3LD0 - chains A and D of the 12 polymer chains in the assembly; structure by X-ray diffraction, 2.20 A resolution.

Chain A (and D):
Protein: Inhibitor of TRAP, regulated by T-BOX (Trp) sequence RtpA
Source organism: Bacillus licheniformis
Notes: chain D of this document is another copy of the same molecule, construct and numbering; everything in this record applies to it too
Reference sequence: Q65NU7 (Q65NU7_BACLD); residues 1-53 here = UniProt positions 1-53
Sequence (53 residues; numbered 1 to 53; the number before each row is that of its first residue):
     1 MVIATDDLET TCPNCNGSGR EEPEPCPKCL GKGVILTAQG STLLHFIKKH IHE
Sequence notes: variant Leu30 (Ser in Q65NU7), Ile51 (Leu in Q65NU7), His52 (Asn in Q65NU7)
Metal / ion sites: Zn2+: Cys12, Cys15, Cys26, Cys29; Mg2+: Glu53 (shared with 1 residue of chain B; 1 residue of chain C)
What the authors report for this chain:
  - self-association interface (contacts with another copy of this molecule); pairs are residue here / residue on that copy: Thr5-Glu24 (hydrogen bond), Thr42-Glu24 (hydrogen bond), Leu44-Leu30 (hydrophobic contact)
  - Mg2+ coordination: Glu53

Chain A / chain D interface:
Pairs across the interface - 5 pairs, chain A then chain D:
  Met1(A) - Glu24(D)
  Ala4(A) - Glu24(D)
  Thr5(A) - Glu24(D)  hydrogen bond
  Thr5(A) - Pro25(D)
  Glu53(A) - Glu53(D)
Also at the interface, not in a pair above, chain D (4 interface residues in all): Pro23

Overview:
Chain A and chain D each contribute 4 residues to their interface; the contacts include 1 hydrogen bond. The
hydrogen-bonded pair is Thr5(A)-Glu24(D). The Zn2+ site is built by Cys12(A), Cys15(A), Cys26(A) and Cys29(A).
From the paper: Mg2+ coordination by Glu53(A); a self-association interface involving Thr5(A), Thr42(A) and
Leu44(A).
Both chains are Inhibitor of TRAP, regulated by T-BOX (Trp) sequence RtpA (Bacillus licheniformis). Entry 3LD0
(Crystal structure of B.licheniformis Anti-TRAP protein, an antagonist of TRAP-RNA interactions) was
determined by X-ray diffraction together with 3LCZ from the same study.
